PDB entry 4DUZ | X-ray diffraction, 3.65 A resolution | chains A and O of the 21 polymer chains in the assembly

Chain A:
Molecule: 16S rRNA
Source organism: Thermus thermophilus
Sequence (1522 nucleotides; each row starts with the number of its first residue; note: 42 numbers in that range are skipped by the numbering (no residue carries them; nothing is unmodelled there); a row labelled like 190A-190L holds insertion residues (190A, then the next letters in order); numbering starts at 0):
     0 UUUGUUGGAG AGUCUGAUCC UGGCUCAGGG UGAACGCUGG CGGCGUGCCU AAGACAUGCA
    60 AGUCGUGCGG G
    73 CCGCGGGGUU UU
    88 ACUCCG
    95 UGGUC
   101 AGCGGCGGAC GGGUGAGUAA CGCGUGGGU
  129A G
   130 ACCUACCCGG AAGAGGGGGA CAACCCGGGG AAACUCGGGC UAAUCCCCCA UGUGGACCCG
   190 C
190A-190L CCCUUGGGGUGU
   191 GUCCAAAGGG CUUU
   216 GCCCGCUUCC GGAUGGGCCC GCGUCCCAUC AGCUAGUUGG UGGGGUAAUG GCCCACCAAG
   276 GCGACGACGG GUAGCCGGUC UGAGAGGAUG GCCGGCCACA GGGGCACUGA GACACGGGCC
   336 CCACUCCUAC GGGAGGCAGC AGUUAGGAAU CUUCCGCAAU GGGCGCAAGC CUGACGGAGC
   396 GACGCCGCUU GGAGGAAGAA GCCCUUCGGG GUGUAAACUC CUGAA
   442 CCCGGGACGA AACCCCCGAC GA
   474 GGGGACUGAC GGUACCGGG
   494 GUAAUAGCGC CGGCCAACUC CGUGCCAGCA GCCGCGGUAA UACGGAGGGC GCGAGCGUUA
   554 CCCGGAUUCA CUGGGCGUAA AGGGCGUGUA GGCGGCCUGG GGCGUCCCAU GUGAAAGACC
   614 ACGGCUCAAC CGUGGGGGAG CGUGGGAUAC GCUCAGGCUA GACGGUGGGA GAGGGUGGUG
   674 GAAUUCCCGG AGUAGCGGUG AAAUGCGCAG AUACCGGGAG GAACGCCGAU GGCGAAGGCA
   734 GCCACCUGGU CCACCCGUGA CGCUGAGGCG CGAAAGCGUG GGGAGCAAAC CGGAUUAGAU
   794 ACCCGGGUAG UCCACGCCCU AAACGAUGCG CGCUAGGUCU CUGGGUCU
   848 CCUGGGGGCC GAAGCUAACG CGUUAAGCGC GCCGCCUGGG GAGUACGGCC GCAAGGCUGA
   908 AACUCAAAGG AAUUGACGGG GGCCCGCACA AGCGGUGGAG CAUGUGGUUU AAUUCGAAGX
   968 AACGCGAAGA ACCUUACCAG GCCUUGACAU GCUAGG
 1003A G
  1004 AACCCGGGUG AAAGCCUGGG GUGCCCC
1030A-1030D GCGA
  1031 GGGGAGCCCU AGCACAGGUG CUGCAUGGCC GUCGUCAGCU CGUGCCGUGA GGUGUUGGGU
  1091 UAAGUCCCGC AACGAGCGCA ACCCCCGCCG UUAGUUGCCA GCGGUUCGGC CGGGCACUCU
  1151 AACGGGACUG CCCGCGAAA
  1171 GCGGGAGGAA GGAGGGGACG ACGUCUGGUC AGCAUGGCCC UUACGGCCUG GGCGACACAC
  1231 GUGCUACAAU GCCCACUACA AAGCGAUGCC ACCCGGCAAC GGGGAGCUAA UCGCAAAAAG
  1291 GUGGGCCCAG UUCGGAUUGG GGUCUGCAAC CCGACCCCAU GAAGCCGGAA UCGCUAGUAA
  1351 UCGCGGAUCA G
 1361A C
  1362 CAUGCCGCGG UGAAUACGUU CCCGGGCCUU GUACACACXG CCXGUXACGC CAUGGGAGCG
  1422 GGCUCUACCC GAAGUCGCCG GG
  1446 AGCCUACGGG
  1459 CAGGCGCCGA GGGUAGGGCC CGUGACUGGG GCGAAGUCGU AACAAGGUAG CUGUACCGGA
  1519 AGGUGCGGCU GGAUCCACUC CUUUCU
Unresolved in the structure: 0-4, 1534-1538
Modified residues: PSU (pseudouridine-5'-monophosphate) at position 516, 7MG (7N-methyl-8-hydroguanosine-5'-monophosphate) at position 527, M2G (N2-dimethylguanosine-5'-monophosphate) at position 966, 5MC (5-methylcytidine-5'-monophosphate) at position 967, 2MG (2N-methylguanosine-5'-monophosphate) at position 1207, 5MC (5-methylcytidine-5'-monophosphate) at position 1400, 4OC (4n,o2'-methylcytidine-5'-monophosphate) at position 1402, 5MC (5-methylcytidine-5'-monophosphate) at position 1404, 5MC (5-methylcytidine-5'-monophosphate) at position 1407, UR3 (3-methyluridine-5'-monophoshate) at position 1498, MA6 (6N-dimethyladenosine-5'-monophoshate) at position 1518, MA6 (6N-dimethyladenosine-5'-monophoshate) at position 1519, PSU (pseudouridine-5'-monophosphate) at position 1540, PSU (pseudouridine-5'-monophosphate) at position 1541
Sequence notes: engineered mutation C13 (U659 in M26923.1); conflict C1534 (A2157 in M26923.1), A1535 (C2158 in M26923.1)

Chain O:
Protein: ribosomal protein S15
Source organism: Thermus thermophilus
UniProt: Q5SJ76 (RS15_THET8); numbering as in UniProt (aligned over 1-89)
Amino-acid sequence (89 residues; row label = number of the first residue in the row):
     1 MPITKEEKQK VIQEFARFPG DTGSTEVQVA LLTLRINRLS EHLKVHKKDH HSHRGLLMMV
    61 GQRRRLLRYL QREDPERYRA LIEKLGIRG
Unresolved in the structure: 1, 89

Chain A / chain O interface:
Contacting residue pairs (70):
  G579(A) - Arg54(O)  hydrogen bond to the sugar
  U580(A) - Arg54(O)  salt bridge to the phosphate
  U580(A) - Leu57(O)  sugar contact
  U580(A) - Met58(O)  sugar contact
  G581(A) - Gly61(O)  phosphate contact
  G581(A) - Arg64(O)  hydrogen bond to the phosphate
  U582(A) - Arg64(O)  salt bridge to the phosphate
  U582(A) - Arg68(O)  salt bridge to the phosphate
  C656(A) - Gln28(O)  hydrogen bond to the sugar
  G657(A) - Thr22(O)  hydrogen bond to the base
  G657(A) - Gly23(O)  sugar contact
  G657(A) - Gln28(O)  hydrogen bond to the sugar
  G657(A) - Leu31(O)  phosphate contact
  G658(A) - Lys8(O)  salt bridge to the phosphate
  G658(A) - Thr22(O)  hydrogen bond to the sugar
  G658(A) - Leu31(O)  phosphate contact
  U659(A) - Lys8(O)  salt bridge to the phosphate
  U659(A) - Gln9(O)  phosphate contact
  G660(A) - Lys5(O)  phosphate contact
  G666(A) - His51(O)  sugar contact
  G666(A) - Ser52(O)  base contact
  G667(A) - His42(O)  base contact
  G667(A) - Asp49(O)  hydrogen bond to the sugar
  G667(A) - His50(O)  sugar contact
  G667(A) - His51(O)  sugar contact
  G668(A) - His46(O)  hydrogen bond to the base
  G668(A) - Lys48(O)  sugar contact
  G668(A) - Asp49(O)  sugar contact
  U669(A) - His46(O)  sugar contact
  U669(A) - Lys48(O)  salt bridge to the phosphate
  A728(A) - Arg54(O)  salt bridge to the phosphate
  A729(A) - His51(O)  hydrogen bond to the base
  G730(A) - His51(O)  hydrogen bond to the base
  C739(A) - His42(O)  hydrogen bond to the base
  U740(A) - Pro2(O)  phosphate contact
  U740(A) - Leu39(O)  sugar contact
  U740(A) - His42(O)  hydrogen bond to the sugar
  U740(A) - Ser52(O)  hydrogen bond to the sugar
  G741(A) - Arg35(O)  salt bridge to the phosphate
  G741(A) - Leu39(O)  sugar contact
  G741(A) - His51(O)  sugar contact
  G741(A) - Ser52(O)  sugar contact
  G741(A) - Gly55(O)  sugar contact
  G742(A) - Arg35(O)  salt bridge to the phosphate
  G742(A) - Met58(O)  sugar contact
  G742(A) - Met59(O)  phosphate contact
  G750(A) - Phe18(O)  phosphate contact
  G750(A) - Asp21(O)  hydrogen bond to the sugar
  G750(A) - Thr22(O)  hydrogen bond to the sugar
  G750(A) - Gly23(O)  hydrogen bond to the base
  G750(A) - Ser24(O)  sugar contact
  G750(A) - Gln28(O)  base contact
  U751(A) - Phe18(O)  phosphate contact
  U751(A) - Gly23(O)  sugar contact
  U751(A) - Ser24(O)  sugar contact
  U751(A) - Thr25(O)  hydrogen bond to the sugar
  G752(A) - Tyr69(O)  sugar contact
  A753(A) - Tyr69(O)  hydrogen bond to the phosphate
  A753(A) - Glu73(O)  phosphate contact
  C754(A) - Arg65(O)  sugar contact
  C754(A) - Leu66(O)  sugar contact
  C754(A) - Tyr69(O)  sugar contact
  C754(A) - Arg72(O)  salt bridge to the phosphate
  G755(A) - Gln62(O)  phosphate contact
  G755(A) - Arg65(O)  salt bridge to the phosphate
  C756(A) - Arg65(O)  salt bridge to the phosphate
  C764(A) - His50(O)  phosphate contact
  G765(A) - His50(O)  phosphate contact
  A807(A) - Lys48(O)  salt bridge to the phosphate
  C808(A) - Lys48(O)  salt bridge to the phosphate
Other interface residues (no listed pair), chain A (34 interface residues in all): G727, C749, G763
Other interface residues (no listed pair), chain O (41 interface residues in all): Ile12, Arg17, Gly20, Val27, Arg38, His53

In short:
34 residues of chain A face 41 of chain O across their interface, with 18 hydrogen bonds and 14 salt bridges.
Polar pairs include G657(A)-Thr22(O), G668(A)-His46(O) and A729(A)-His51(O).
Chain A is 16S rRNA and chain O is ribosomal protein S15, both from Thermus thermophilus; the structure,
Crystal structure of the Thermus thermophilus 30S ribosomal subunit with a 16S rRNA mutation, U13C, bound ...,
was determined by X-ray diffraction.
